6LI6 - chain A; structure by X-ray diffraction, 1.68 A resolution.

[Chain A]
Protein: Probable phosphatidylethanolamine transferase Mcr-1
From: Escherichia coli
Notes: EC 2.7.-.-
UniProtKB: A0A0R6L508 (MCR1_ECOLX); numbering as in UniProt (aligned over 219-541)
Chain sequence (336 residues; row label = number of the first residue in the row):
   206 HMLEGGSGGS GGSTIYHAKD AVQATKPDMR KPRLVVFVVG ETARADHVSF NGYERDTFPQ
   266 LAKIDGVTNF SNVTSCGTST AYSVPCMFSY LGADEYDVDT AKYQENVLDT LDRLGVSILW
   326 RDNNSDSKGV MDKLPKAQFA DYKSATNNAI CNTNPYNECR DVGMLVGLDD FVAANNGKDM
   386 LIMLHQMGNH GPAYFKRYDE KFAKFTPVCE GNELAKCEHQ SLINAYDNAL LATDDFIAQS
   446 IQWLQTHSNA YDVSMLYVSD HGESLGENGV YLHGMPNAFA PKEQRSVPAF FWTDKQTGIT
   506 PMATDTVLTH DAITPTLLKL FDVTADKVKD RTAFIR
Unresolved in the structure: 206-218
Cystine bridges: Cys-281/Cys-291, Cys-356/Cys-364, Cys-414/Cys-422
Modified positions: Thr-285 (phosphothreonine; TPO)
Differences from the reference sequence: expression tag (206-218)
Bound ions: gold ion site 1: Glu-246, Thr-285, Asp-465, His-466; gold ion site 2 near His-252 (its only coordinating residue here); gold ion site 3 near His-424 (its only coordinating residue here)
Residues lining bound ligands: triethylphosphane (3EP): Arg-249, Asp-251, His-424, Ile-428, Leu-470, Glu-472
Curated features (UniProtKB/Swiss-Prot):
  - binding site (Zn(2+)): Glu-246, Thr-285, Asp-465, His-466
  - modified residue: Thr-285 (Phosphothreonine)
  - mutagenesis: Glu-246 (E246A: Abolishes transfer of phosphoethanolamine (PEA) to a lipid A analog in vitro ...), Thr-285 (T285A: Abolishes transfer of phosphoethanolamine (PEA) to a lipid A analog in vitro ...), Asn-329 (N329A: Abolishes transfer of phosphoethanolamine (PEA) to a lipid A analog in vitro ...), Lys-333 (K333A: Abolishes transfer of phosphoethanolamine (PEA) to a lipid A analog in vitro ...), His-395 (H395A: Abolishes transfer of phosphoethanolamine (PEA) to a lipid A analog in vitro ...), Asp-465 (D465A: Abolishes transfer of phosphoethanolamine (PEA) to a lipid A analog in vitro ...), His-466 (H466A: Abolishes transfer of phosphoethanolamine (PEA) to a lipid A analog in vitro ...), Glu-468 (E468A: Reduces resistance of E.coli strain TOP10 to colistin, by comparison with the same strain expressing wild-type mcr-1), His-478 (H478A: Abolishes transfer of phosphoethanolamine (PEA) to a lipid A analog in vitro ...)
From the paper describing this entry:
  - gold ion coordination: Glu-246, His-252, His-424, Asp-465, His-466
  - post-translational modification sites: Thr-285
  - catalytic residues: Thr-285 (citing earlier work)

[Summary]
Bound to chain A: triethylphosphane. Glu-246, Thr-285, Asp-465 and His-466 coordinate gold ion site 1. From
UniProt: 4 Zn2+-binding residues and 9 mutagenesis sites. From the paper: the catalytic residue Thr-285; gold
ion coordination by Glu-246, His-252 and His-424 among others.
Chain A is Probable phosphatidylethanolamine transferase Mcr-1 (Escherichia coli); the structure, Crystal
structure of MCR-1-S treated by Au(PEt3)Cl, was determined by X-ray diffraction, deposited together with 6LHE,
6LI4 and 6LI5.
